PDB entry 2C76 | X-ray diffraction, 1.70 A resolution | chains A and B

# Chain A (and B)
Protein: Amine oxidase (flavin-containing) B
Organism: Homo sapiens
Notes: EC 1.4.3.4; chain B of this document is another copy of the same molecule, construct and numbering; everything in this record applies to it too
UniProtKB: P27338 (AOFB_HUMAN); residues 2-520 here correspond to UniProt positions 1-519 (UniProt number = residue number - 1)
Chain sequence (520 residues; numbered 1 to 520; the number before each row is that of its first residue):
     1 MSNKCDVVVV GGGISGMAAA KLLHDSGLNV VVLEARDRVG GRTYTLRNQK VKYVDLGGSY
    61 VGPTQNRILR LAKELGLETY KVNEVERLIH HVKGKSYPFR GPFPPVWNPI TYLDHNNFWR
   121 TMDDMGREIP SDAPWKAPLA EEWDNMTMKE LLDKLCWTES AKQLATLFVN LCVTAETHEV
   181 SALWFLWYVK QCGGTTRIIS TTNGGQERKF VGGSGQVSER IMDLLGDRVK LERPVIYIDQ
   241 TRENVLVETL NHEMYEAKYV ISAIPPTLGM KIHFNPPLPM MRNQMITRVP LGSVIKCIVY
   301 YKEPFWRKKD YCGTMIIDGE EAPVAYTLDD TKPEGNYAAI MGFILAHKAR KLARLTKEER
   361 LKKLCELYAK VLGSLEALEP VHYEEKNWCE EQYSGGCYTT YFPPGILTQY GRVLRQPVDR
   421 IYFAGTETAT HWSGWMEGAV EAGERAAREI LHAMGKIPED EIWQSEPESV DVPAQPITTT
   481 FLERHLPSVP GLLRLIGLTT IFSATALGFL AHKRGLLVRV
Unresolved in the structure: 1-2, 502-520 (chain B: 1-2, 497-520)
Differences from the reference sequence: engineered mutation Trp435 (Tyr434 in P27338)
Glycans and other covalent adducts: flavin-adenine dinucleotide (FAD) linked to Cys397
Small-molecule neighbours: FAD / N-propargyl-1(S)-aminoindan: Val10, Gly11, Gly12, Gly13, Ile14, Ser15, Gly16, Leu33, Glu34, Ala35, Arg36, Gly40, Gly41, Arg42, Thr43, Leu56, Gly57, Gly58, Ser59, Tyr60, Leu171, Cys172, Ile198, Ile199, Gln206, Arg233, Pro234, Val235, Ala263, Ile264, Pro265, Leu268, Ile272, Val294, Lys296, Tyr326, Phe343, Trp388, Tyr393, Tyr398, Gly425, Thr426, Gly434, Trp435, Met436, Glu437, Ala439

# Interface between chain A and chain B
Contacting residue pairs (88; chain A residue first):
  Asn145(A) - Lys149(B)
  Asn145(A) - His178(B)  hydrogen bond
  Glu150(A) - Glu150(B)
  His178(A) - Asn145(B)  hydrogen bond
  His178(A) - Pro404(B)
  His178(A) - Gly405(B)
  Glu179(A) - Pro404(B)
  Val235(A) - His273(B)
  Ile236(A) - Ile236(B)  hydrophobic
  Ile236(A) - His273(B)
  Tyr237(A) - Leu250(B)  hydrophobic
  Glu248(A) - His252(B)  salt bridge
  Leu250(A) - Tyr237(B)  hydrophobic
  His252(A) - Glu248(B)  salt bridge
  Thr267(A) - Met270(B)
  Leu268(A) - Met270(B)  hydrophobic
  Met270(A) - Thr267(B)
  Met270(A) - Leu268(B)  hydrophobic
  Met270(A) - Met270(B)  hydrophobic
  Met270(A) - Lys271(B)  hydrogen bond (backbone-side chain)
  Lys271(A) - Met270(B)  hydrogen bond (side chain-backbone)
  Lys271(A) - Ile272(B)  hydrogen bond (side chain-backbone)
  Lys271(A) - His273(B)  hydrogen bond (backbone-side chain)
  Ile272(A) - Lys271(B)  hydrogen bond (backbone-side chain)
  Ile272(A) - Gln392(B)
  His273(A) - Pro234(B)
  His273(A) - Val235(B)
  His273(A) - Ile236(B)
  His273(A) - Lys271(B)  hydrogen bond (side chain-backbone)
  His273(A) - Gln392(B)
  His273(A) - Tyr393(B)  hydrogen bond
  Phe274(A) - Gln392(B)  hydrogen bond (backbone-side chain)
  Met280(A) - Ala353(B)  hydrophobic
  Met280(A) - Asn387(B)  hydrogen bond
  Met280(A) - Cys389(B)  hydrophobic
  Met281(A) - Arg350(B)
  Asn283(A) - Cys389(B)  hydrogen bond (side chain-backbone)
  Asn283(A) - Glu390(B)
  Asn283(A) - Glu391(B)  hydrogen bond (side chain-backbone)
  Asn283(A) - Gln392(B)
  Gln284(A) - Leu291(B)
  Gln284(A) - Gly292(B)  hydrogen bond (side chain-backbone)
  Gln284(A) - Ser293(B)  hydrogen bond
  Gln284(A) - Cys389(B)  hydrogen bond
  Gln284(A) - Gly395(B)  hydrogen bond (side chain-backbone)
  Gln284(A) - Gly396(B)
  Thr287(A) - Pro290(B)
  Arg288(A) - Pro290(B)
  Arg288(A) - Leu291(B)  hydrogen bond (side chain-backbone)
  Arg288(A) - Ser293(B)  hydrogen bond
  Arg288(A) - Tyr401(B)
  Pro290(A) - Thr287(B)
  Pro290(A) - Arg288(B)
  Leu291(A) - Gln284(B)
  Leu291(A) - Arg288(B)  hydrogen bond (backbone-side chain)
  Gly292(A) - Gln284(B)  hydrogen bond (backbone-side chain)
  Ser293(A) - Gln284(B)  hydrogen bond
  Ser293(A) - Arg288(B)  hydrogen bond
  Ser293(A) - Tyr410(B)
  His347(A) - Gln409(B)
  Arg350(A) - Met280(B)
  Arg350(A) - Met281(B)
  Arg350(A) - Gln409(B)  hydrogen bond
  Arg350(A) - Tyr410(B)  hydrogen bond
  Ala353(A) - Met280(B)  hydrophobic
  Asn387(A) - Met280(B)  hydrogen bond
  Cys389(A) - Met280(B)  hydrophobic
  Cys389(A) - Asn283(B)  hydrogen bond (backbone-side chain)
  Cys389(A) - Gln284(B)  hydrogen bond
  Glu390(A) - Asn283(B)
  Glu391(A) - Asn283(B)  hydrogen bond (backbone-side chain)
  Gln392(A) - Ile272(B)
  Gln392(A) - His273(B)
  Gln392(A) - Phe274(B)  hydrogen bond (side chain-backbone)
  Gln392(A) - Asn283(B)
  Tyr393(A) - His273(B)  hydrogen bond
  Gly395(A) - Gln284(B)  hydrogen bond (backbone-side chain)
  Gly396(A) - Gln284(B)
  Tyr401(A) - Arg288(B)
  Tyr401(A) - Ile406(B)
  Pro404(A) - His178(B)
  Pro404(A) - Glu179(B)
  Gly405(A) - His178(B)
  Ile406(A) - Tyr401(B)
  Gln409(A) - His347(B)
  Gln409(A) - Arg350(B)  hydrogen bond
  Tyr410(A) - Ser293(B)  hydrogen bond
  Tyr410(A) - Arg350(B)  hydrogen bond
Other interface residues (no listed pair), chain A (52 interface residues in all): Thr147, Lys149, Pro234, Pro277, Leu278, Val289, Ala349, Pro403
Other interface residues (no listed pair), chain B (50 interface residues in all): Thr147, Pro277, Val289, Pro403

# In short
52 residues of chain A face 50 of chain B across their interface; the contacts include 35 hydrogen bonds and 2
salt bridges. Polar pairs include Glu248(A)-His252(B), Asn145(A)-His178(B) and Met270(A)-Lys271(B). Bound to
chain A: FAD / N-propargyl-1(S)-aminoindan.
Both chains are Amine oxidase (flavin-containing) B (Homo sapiens). Entry 2C76 (Functional Role of the
Aromatic Cage in Human Monoamine Oxidase B: Structures and Catalytic Properties of ...) was determined by
X-ray diffraction, deposited together with 2C70, 2C72, 2C73 and 2C75.
